Entry 8I17 (X-ray diffraction, 1.98 A resolution); this record covers chains A and C of the 3 polymer chains in the assembly.

[Chain A]
Molecule: Histone H2A type 1-B/E
From: Homo sapiens
UniProtKB: P04908 (H2A1B_HUMAN); residues 13-112 here correspond to UniProt positions 14-113 (UniProt number = residue number + 1)
Amino-acid sequence (100 residues; numbered 13 to 112; the number before each row is that of its first residue):
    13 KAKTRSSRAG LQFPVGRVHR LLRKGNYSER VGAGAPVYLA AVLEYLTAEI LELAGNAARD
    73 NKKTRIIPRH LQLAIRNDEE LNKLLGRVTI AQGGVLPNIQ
Unresolved in the structure: 13-15, 101-112
Swiss-Prot annotation at these positions:
  - modified residue: K13 (N6-(beta-hydroxybutyryl)lysine), K36 (N6-(2-hydroxyisobutyryl)lysine), K74 (N6-(2-hydroxyisobutyryl)lysine), K75 (N6-(2-hydroxyisobutyryl)lysine), K95 (N6-(2-hydroxyisobutyryl)lysine), Q104 (N5-methylglutamine)
  - cross-link (Glycyl lysine isopeptide (Lys-Gly)): K13 (interchain with G-Cter in ubiquitin), K15 (interchain with G-Cter in ubiquitin)

[Chain C]
Molecule: FACT complex subunit SPT16
From: Homo sapiens
Notes: fragment: C-terminal domain
UniProtKB: Q9Y5B9 (SP16H_HUMAN); residue numbers follow UniProt; this construct covers 926-965
Amino-acid sequence (42 residues; each row starts with the number of its first residue):
   924 GPEPEGEGSD AEEGDSESEI EDETFNPSED DYEEEEEDSD ED
Unresolved in the structure: 924-936, 952-965
Sequence notes: expression tag (924-925)

[Chain A / chain C interface]
Residue-residue contacts - 7 pairs, chain A then chain C:
  K75(A) with D938(C), salt bridge
  R77(A) with S941(C), hydrogen bond (side chain-backbone); E942(C), salt bridge; D945(C), hydrogen bond (side chain-backbone); E946(C); T947(C), hydrogen bond
  P80(A) with D945(C)
Other interface residues (no listed pair), chain A (4 interface residues in all): T76

[In short]
4 residues of chain A face 6 of chain C across their interface; the contacts include 3 hydrogen bonds and 2
salt bridges. Polar pairs include K75(A)-D938(C), R77(A)-E942(C) and R77(A)-S941(C).
Chain A is Histone H2A type 1-B/E and chain C is FACT complex subunit SPT16, both from Homo sapiens; the
structure, Structural basis for H2A-H2B recognitions by human Spt16, was determined by X-ray diffraction.
